Entry 6K1J (X-ray diffraction, 2.85 A resolution); this record covers chains G and I of the 10 polymer chains in the assembly.

[Chain G]
Name: Histone H2AX
Source organism: Homo sapiens
UniProt: P16104 (H2AX_HUMAN); residues 0-142 here correspond to UniProt positions 1-143 (UniProt number = residue number + 1)
Sequence (146 residues; each row starts with the number of its first residue; numbers below 1 keep their minus sign (Gly-3 is residue -3)):
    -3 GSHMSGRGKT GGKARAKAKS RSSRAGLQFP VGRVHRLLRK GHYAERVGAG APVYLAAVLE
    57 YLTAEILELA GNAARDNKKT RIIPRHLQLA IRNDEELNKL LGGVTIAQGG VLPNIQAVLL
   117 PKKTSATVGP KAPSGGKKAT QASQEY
Unresolved in the structure: -3 to 12, 123-142
Sequence notes: expression tag (-3 to -1)
UniProt features mapped onto this chain:
  - motif: Ser139, Gln140 ([ST]-Q motif)
  - modified residue: Ser1 (N-acetylserine), Lys5 (N6-acetyllysine), Lys9 (N6-acetyllysine), Lys36 (N6-acetyllysine), Ser121 (Phosphoserine), Ser139 (Phosphoserine), Tyr142 (Phosphotyrosine)
  - cross-link (Glycyl lysine isopeptide (Lys-Gly)): Lys13 (interchain with G-Cter in ubiquitin), Lys15 (interchain with G-Cter in ubiquitin), Lys119 (interchain with G-Cter in ubiquitin), Lys127 (interchain with G-Cter in SUMO2), Lys134 (interchain with G-Cter in SUMO2)
From the paper describing this entry:
  - mutagenesis - H38N/G99R: decreased stability
  - post-translational modification sites: Ser139 (citing earlier work)

[Chain I]
Molecule: 145-nt DNA strand
Source organism: Homo sapiens
Sequence (145 nucleotides; numbered -72 to 72; the number before each row is that of its first residue; numbers below 1 keep their minus sign (DA-72 is residue -72)):
   -72 ATCAATATCC ACCTGCAGAT ACTACCAAAA GTGTATTTGG AAACTGCTCC ATCAAAAGGC
   -12 ATGTTCAGCT GAATCAGCTG AACATGCCTT TTGATGGAGC AGTTTCCAAA TACACTTTTG
    48 GTAGTATCTG CAGGTGGATA TTGAT
Metal / ion sites: Mn2+ site 1: DG-34, DG-33; Mn2+ site 2 near DG47 (its only coordinating residue here); Mn2+ site 3 near DG60 (its only coordinating residue here)

[How chain G and chain I interact]
Pairs across the interface (16; chain G residue first):
  Arg29(G) with DG48(I), hydrogen bond to the phosphate; DT49(I), salt bridge to the phosphate
  Arg35(G) with DA39(I), salt bridge to the phosphate
  Glu41(G) with DA39(I), phosphate contact
  Arg42(G) with DT38(I), hydrogen bond to the sugar; DA39(I), phosphate contact
  Val43(G) with DT38(I), sugar contact; DA39(I), hydrogen bond to the phosphate
  Gly44(G) with DT38(I), phosphate contact
  Ala45(G) with DT38(I), phosphate contact
  Lys75(G) with DC58(I), phosphate contact; DA59(I), salt bridge to the phosphate
  Thr76(G) with DG57(I), sugar contact; DC58(I), hydrogen bond to the phosphate
  Arg77(G) with DG57(I), sugar contact; DC58(I), hydrogen bond to the phosphate
Also at the interface, not in a pair above, chain G (14 interface residues in all): Ala14, Pro26, His31, Lys74
Also at the interface, not in a pair above, chain I (9 interface residues in all): DA37, DT46

[Summary]
The interface between chain G and chain I involves 14 residues on one side and 9 on the other; the contacts
include 5 hydrogen bonds and 3 salt bridges. Polar pairs include Arg42(G)-DT38(I), Arg29(G)-DG48(I) and
Val43(G)-DA39(I). The paper reports that H38N/G99R of chain G reduce stability; a modification site at
Ser139(G).
Here chain G is Histone H2AX and chain I is a 145-nt DNA strand, both from Homo sapiens. Entry 6K1J (Human
nucleosome core particle with H2A.X variant) was determined by X-ray diffraction together with 6IPU, 6JXD,
6K1I and 6K1K from the same study.
